PDB entry 8GIP | X-ray diffraction, 2.70 A resolution | chains A and E of the 6 polymer chains in the assembly

# Chain A
Molecule: Cyclic GMP-AMP synthase
From: Mus musculus
Notes: EC 2.7.7.86; fragment: catalytic domain, residues 147-507
UniProtKB: Q8C6L5 (CGAS_MOUSE); numbering as in UniProt (aligned over 147-507)
Sequence (364 residues; each row starts with the number of its first residue):
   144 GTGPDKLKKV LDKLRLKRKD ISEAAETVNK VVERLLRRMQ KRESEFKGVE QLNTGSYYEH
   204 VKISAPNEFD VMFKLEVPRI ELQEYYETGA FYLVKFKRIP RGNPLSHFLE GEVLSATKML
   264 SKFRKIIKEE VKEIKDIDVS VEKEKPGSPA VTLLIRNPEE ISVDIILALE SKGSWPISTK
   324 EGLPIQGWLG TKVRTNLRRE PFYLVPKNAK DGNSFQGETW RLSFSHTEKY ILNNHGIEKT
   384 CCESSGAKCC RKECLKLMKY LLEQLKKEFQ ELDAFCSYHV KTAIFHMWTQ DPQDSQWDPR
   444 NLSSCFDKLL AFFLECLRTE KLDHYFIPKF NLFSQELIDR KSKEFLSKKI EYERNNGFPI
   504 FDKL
Unresolved in the structure: 144-147, 243-245, 507
Construct notes: expression tag (144-146)
Metal / ion sites: Mg2+: Glu211, Asp213 (together with ATP); Mn2+: Glu211, Asp213, Asp307 (together with ATP); Zn2+: His378, Cys384, Cys385, Cys392
Ligand contacts: ATP (adenosine-5'-triphosphate): Gly198, Ser199, Lys205, Glu211, Asp213, Arg364, Ser368, Glu371, Lys402, Glu406, Cys419, Ser420, Tyr421, Lys424, His467
Swiss-Prot annotation at these positions:
  - region: Lys372 to Lys395 (DNA-binding)
  - motif: Leu154 to Leu159 (Nuclear export signal), Asp281 to Ser291 (Nuclear localization signal)
  - binding site (GTP): Thr197, Asp307, Arg364 to Glu371
  - binding site (ATP): Ser199, Glu371, Lys402, Ser420 to Lys424
  - binding site (Mg(2+)): Glu211, Asp213, Asp307
  - binding site (2',3'-cGAMP): Asp213, Gly290, Asp307, Lys350, Arg364 to Ser366
  - binding site (Zn(2+)): His378, Cys384, Cys385, Cys392
  - site: Arg241 (Arginine-anchor), Asp307, Ile308 (Cleavage)
  - modified residue: Lys156 (N6-lactoyllysine), Glu176 (PolyADP-ribosyl glutamic acid), Ser199 (Phosphoserine), Tyr201 (Phosphotyrosine), Glu272 (5-glutamyl polyglutamate), Ser291 (Phosphoserine), Glu302 (5-glutamyl glutamate), Lys372 (N6-acetyllysine), Lys382 (N6-acetyllysine), Lys402 (N6-acetyllysine), Ser420 (Phosphoserine), Lys491 (N6-methyllysine)
  - lipidation (S-palmitoyl cysteine): Cys392, Cys393, Cys459
  - cross-link (Glycyl lysine isopeptide (Lys-Gly)): Lys217 (interchain with G-Cter in SUMO), Lys271 (interchain with G-Cter in ubiquitin), Lys335 (interchain with G-Cter in SUMO), Lys372 (interchain with G-Cter in SUMO), Lys382 (interchain with G-Cter in SUMO), Lys399 (interchain with G-Cter in ubiquitin), Lys402 (interchain with G-Cter in ubiquitin), Lys409 (interchain with G-Cter in ubiquitin), Lys410 (interchain with G-Cter in ubiquitin), Lys464 (interchain with G-Cter in SUMO)
Reported in the primary citation:
  - mutagenesis - E211Q/D213N: abolished catalytic activity
  - specificity-determining residues: His467 (proposed by the authors, not directly observed)
  - mutagenesis - R364A (33-fold), H467A: decreased catalytic activity on ATP/GTP
  - mutagenesis - H467A (2-fold): increased catalytic activity on GTP/GTP
  - specificity-determining residues: Ile309, Arg364
  - mutagenesis - R364A (10-fold): decreased catalytic activity on GTP/GTP
  - mutagenesis - R364A (4-fold): increased catalytic activity on ATP/ATP

# Chain E
Molecule: Palindromic DNA18
Sequence (18 nucleotides; each row starts with the number of its first residue):
     1 ATCTGTACAT GTACAGAT

# How chain A and chain E interact
Residue-residue contacts (12):
  Arg158(A) - DG16(E)  salt bridge to the phosphate
  Leu159(A) - DG16(E)  sugar contact
  Lys160(A) - DA17(E)  phosphate contact
  Arg161(A) - DA15(E)  base contact
  Arg161(A) - DG16(E)  hydrogen bond to the phosphate
  Arg161(A) - DA17(E)  hydrogen bond to the phosphate
  His203(A) - DC14(E)  phosphate contact
  His203(A) - DA15(E)  salt bridge to the phosphate
  Cys385(A) - DC14(E)  phosphate contact
  Glu386(A) - DC14(E)  phosphate contact
  Lys395(A) - DA15(E)  salt bridge to the phosphate
  Lys399(A) - DG16(E)  salt bridge to the phosphate
Also at the interface, not in a pair above, chain A (12 interface residues in all): Lys162, Arg180, Ser387
Also at the interface, not in a pair above, chain E (5 interface residues in all): DA7

# In short
12 residues of chain A face 5 of chain E across their interface, with 2 hydrogen bonds and 4 salt bridges.
Polar contacts include Arg161(A)-DG16(E), Arg161(A)-DA17(E) and Arg158(A)-DG16(E). Chain A binds ATP. The
paper reports that R364A and H467A of chain A reduce catalytic activity on ATP/GTP; specificity determinants
His467(A), Ile309(A) and Arg364(A).
Chain A is Cyclic GMP-AMP synthase (Mus musculus) and chain E is Palindromic DNA18; the structure, Structure
of Ternary Complex of mouse cGAS with dsDNA and Bound ATP: with 10mM Mg2+ and ..., was determined by X-ray
diffraction, deposited together with 7UUX, 7UXW, 7UYQ, 7UYZ, 7UZR, 7V0W and 14 further entries.
